Entry 1OWO (X-ray diffraction, 2.30 A resolution); this record covers chain A.

== Chain A ==
Protein: Deoxyribodipyrimidine photolyase
Source organism: Synechococcus elongatus
Notes: EC 4.1.99.3
Reference sequence: P05327 (PHR_SYNLE); residues 1-484 here correspond to UniProt positions 0-483 (UniProt number = residue number - 1)
Chain sequence (484 residues; row label = number of the first residue in the row):
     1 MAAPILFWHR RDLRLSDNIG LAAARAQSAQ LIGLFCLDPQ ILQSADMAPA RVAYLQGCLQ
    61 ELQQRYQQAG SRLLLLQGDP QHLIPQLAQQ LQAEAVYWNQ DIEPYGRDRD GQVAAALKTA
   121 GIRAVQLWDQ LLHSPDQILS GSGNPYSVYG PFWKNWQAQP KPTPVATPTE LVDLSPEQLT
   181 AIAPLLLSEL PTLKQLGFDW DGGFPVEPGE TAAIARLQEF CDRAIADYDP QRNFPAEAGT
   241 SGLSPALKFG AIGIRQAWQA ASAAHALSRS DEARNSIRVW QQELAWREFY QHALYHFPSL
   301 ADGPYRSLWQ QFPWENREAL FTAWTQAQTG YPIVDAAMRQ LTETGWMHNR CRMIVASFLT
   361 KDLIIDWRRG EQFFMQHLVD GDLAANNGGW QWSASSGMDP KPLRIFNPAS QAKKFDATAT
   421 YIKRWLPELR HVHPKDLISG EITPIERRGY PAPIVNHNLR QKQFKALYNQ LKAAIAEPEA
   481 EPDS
Not modelled in the structure: 1, 476-484
Ligand contacts: FAD (flavin-adenine dinucleotide): Y228, T240, S241, G242, L243, S244, L247, W280, E283, L284, W286, R287, Y290, W346, M347, H348, N349, R352, M353, A356, F374, L378, D380, G381, D382, A385, N386, G389, W390
Swiss-Prot annotation at these positions:
  - binding site (FAD): N387

== In short ==
Bound to chain A: flavin-adenine dinucleotide. Curated annotation (UniProt) lists FAD-binding residue N387.
Chain A is Deoxyribodipyrimidine photolyase (Synechococcus elongatus); the structure, DATA4:photoreduced DNA
photolyase / received X-rays dose 1.2 exp15 photons/mm2, was determined by X-ray diffraction together with
1OWL, 1OWM, 1OWN and 1OWP from the same study.
